8U02 - chains A and C of the 4 polymer chains in the assembly; structure by electron microscopy, 3.28 A resolution.

# Chain A
Name: Guanine nucleotide-binding protein G(I)/G(S)/G(T) subunit beta-1
Organism: Homo sapiens
UniProtKB: P62873 (GBB1_HUMAN); residue numbers follow UniProt; this construct covers 2-340
Sequence (358 residues; numbered -17 to 340; the number before each row is that of its first residue; numbers below 1 keep their minus sign (Met-17 is residue -17)):
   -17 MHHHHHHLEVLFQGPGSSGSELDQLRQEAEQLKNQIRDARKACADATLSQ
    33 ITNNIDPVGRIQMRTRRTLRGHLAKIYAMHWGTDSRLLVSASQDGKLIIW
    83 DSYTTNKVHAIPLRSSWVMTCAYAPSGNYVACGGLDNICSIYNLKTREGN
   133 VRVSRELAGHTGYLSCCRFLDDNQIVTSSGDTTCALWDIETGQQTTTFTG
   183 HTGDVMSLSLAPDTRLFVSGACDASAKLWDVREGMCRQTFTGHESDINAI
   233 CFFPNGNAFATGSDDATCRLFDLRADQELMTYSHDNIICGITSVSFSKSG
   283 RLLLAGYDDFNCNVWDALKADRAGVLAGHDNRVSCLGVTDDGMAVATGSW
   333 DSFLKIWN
Not modelled in the structure: -17 to 1
Sequence notes: expression tag (-17 to 1)
UniProt features mapped onto this chain:
  - modified residue: Ser2 (N-acetylserine), His266 (Phosphohistidine)
  - natural variant: Leu30 (L30F: In MRD42; uncertain significance), Arg52 (R52G: In MRD42), Gly64 (G64V: In MRD42), Asp76 (D76E: In MRD42; D76G: In MRD42), Gly77 (G77S: In MRD42), Lys78 (K78R: In MRD42), Ile80 (I80N: In MRD42; I80T: In MRD42), His91 (H91R: In MRD42; uncertain significance), Ala92 (A92T: In MRD42), Pro94 (P94S: In MRD42), Leu95 (L95P: In MRD42), Arg96 (R96L: In MRD42), 5 further natural variant entries in UniProt

# Chain C
Name: Guanine nucleotide-binding protein G(I)/G(S)/G(O) subunit gamma-2
Organism: Homo sapiens
UniProtKB: P59768 (GBG2_HUMAN); residues 1-71 here = UniProt positions 1-71
Sequence (71 residues; numbered 1 to 71; the number before each row is that of its first residue):
     1 MASNNTASIAQARKLVEQLKMEANIDRIKVSKAAADLMAYCEAHAKEDPL
    51 LTPVPASENPFREKKFFCAIL
Not modelled in the structure: 1-5, 64-71
UniProt features mapped onto this chain:
  - modified residue: Ala2 (N-acetylalanine), Cys68 (Cysteine methyl ester)
  - lipidation: Cys68 (S-geranylgeranyl cysteine)

# How chain A and chain C interact
Pairs across the interface - 85 pairs, chain A then chain C:
  Leu4(A) - Ser8(C)
  Leu4(A) - Ile9(C)  hydrophobic
  Leu7(A) - Ala12(C)  hydrophobic
  Leu7(A) - Val16(C)
  Ala11(A) - Leu15(C)  hydrophobic
  Ala11(A) - Val16(C)
  Ala11(A) - Leu19(C)
  Leu14(A) - Val16(C)
  Leu14(A) - Leu19(C)  hydrophobic
  Leu14(A) - Lys20(C)
  Ile18(A) - Leu19(C)  hydrophobic
  Ile18(A) - Ala23(C)  hydrophobic
  Ala21(A) - Arg27(C)
  Ala24(A) - Lys29(C)  hydrogen bond (backbone-side chain)
  Cys25(A) - Arg27(C)
  Cys25(A) - Ile28(C)  hydrogen bond (side chain-backbone)
  Cys25(A) - Val30(C)  hydrogen bond (backbone-backbone)
  Ala26(A) - Val30(C)  hydrophobic
  Asp27(A) - Lys29(C)  salt bridge
  Ala28(A) - Val30(C)
  Ala28(A) - Ser31(C)
  Leu30(A) - Ala34(C)  hydrophobic
  Leu30(A) - Leu37(C)  hydrophobic
  Ile33(A) - Ser31(C)
  Ile33(A) - Ala34(C)  hydrophobic
  Ile33(A) - Met38(C)  hydrophobic
  Thr34(A) - Met38(C)
  Ile37(A) - Glu42(C)
  Val40(A) - Leu51(C)  hydrophobic
  Met45(A) - Leu50(C)  hydrophobic
  Arg48(A) - Phe61(C)
  Arg49(A) - Pro60(C)
  Arg49(A) - Phe61(C)  hydrogen bond (side chain-backbone)
  Ser84(A) - Phe61(C)
  Tyr85(A) - Pro60(C)  hydrophobic
  Tyr85(A) - Phe61(C)  hydrophobic
  Cys218(A) - Gln18(C)  hydrogen bond (backbone-side chain)
  Cys218(A) - Met21(C)
  Arg219(A) - Met21(C)
  Arg219(A) - Glu22(C)
  Arg219(A) - Ile25(C)
  Gln220(A) - Glu22(C)
  Gln220(A) - Ile25(C)
  Thr221(A) - Glu22(C)  hydrogen bond
  Phe235(A) - Leu37(C)  hydrophobic
  Phe235(A) - Tyr40(C)  hydrophobic
  Phe235(A) - Cys41(C)  hydrophobic
  Pro236(A) - Tyr40(C)
  Asn237(A) - Tyr40(C)
  Leu252(A) - Leu37(C)  hydrophobic
  Asp254(A) - Ala33(C)
  Arg256(A) - Arg27(C)
  Arg256(A) - Ile28(C)  hydrogen bond (backbone-backbone)
  Arg256(A) - Ala33(C)
  Arg256(A) - Asp36(C)
  Ala257(A) - Ile28(C)
  Ala257(A) - Ala33(C)  hydrophobic
  Asp258(A) - Arg27(C)  salt bridge
  Gln259(A) - Val30(C)
  Leu261(A) - Val30(C)  hydrophobic
  Ser279(A) - Asp48(C)  hydrogen bond
  Ser279(A) - Leu50(C)
  Lys280(A) - Tyr40(C)  hydrogen bond (backbone-side chain)
  Lys280(A) - Glu47(C)  hydrogen bond (side chain-backbone)
  Lys280(A) - Asp48(C)
  Ser281(A) - Tyr40(C)
  Ser281(A) - Cys41(C)  hydrogen bond (backbone-side chain)
  Ser281(A) - His44(C)
  Ser281(A) - Asp48(C)  hydrogen bond
  Ser281(A) - Leu51(C)
  Gly282(A) - Cys41(C)
  Arg283(A) - Cys41(C)
  Arg283(A) - Leu51(C)
  Leu284(A) - Leu50(C)  hydrophobic
  Leu284(A) - Leu51(C)  hydrophobic
  Leu300(A) - Cys41(C)  hydrophobic
  Asp323(A) - Pro49(C)
  Gly324(A) - Pro49(C)
  Gly324(A) - Leu50(C)
  Met325(A) - Pro49(C)
  Met325(A) - Pro60(C)
  Ala326(A) - Phe61(C)  hydrophobic
  Val327(A) - Leu50(C)  hydrophobic
  Ile338(A) - Phe61(C)  hydrophobic
  Asn340(A) - Phe61(C)
Other interface residues (no listed pair), chain A (55 interface residues in all): Glu10, Lys15, Arg22, Thr29, Ile43, Ala240
Other interface residues (no listed pair), chain C (38 interface residues in all): Asp26, Ala35, Ala45, Val54, Asn59

# Summary
The interface between chain A and chain C involves 55 residues on one side and 38 on the other; the contacts
include 12 hydrogen bonds and 2 salt bridges. Polar pairs include Asp27(A)-Lys29(C), Asp258(A)-Arg27(C) and
Ala24(A)-Lys29(C).
Chain A is Guanine nucleotide-binding protein G(I)/G(S)/G(T) subunit beta-1 and chain C is Guanine
nucleotide-binding protein G(I)/G(S)/G(O) subunit gamma-2, both from Homo sapiens; the structure, CryoEM
structure of D2 dopamine receptor in complex with GoA KE mutant and dopamine, was determined by electron
microscopy together with 8TZQ from the same study.
